Entry 2OPF (X-ray diffraction, 1.85 A resolution); this record covers chains C and A of the 3 polymer chains in the assembly.

Chain C:
Molecule: 12-nt DNA strand
Sequence (12 nucleotides; each row starts with the number of its first residue):
   422 CAGGAXGAAG CC
Modified positions: PED (pentane-3,4-diol-5-phosphate) at position 427

Chain A:
Molecule: Endonuclease VIII
Source organism: Escherichia coli
Notes: EC 3.2.2.-, 4.2.99.18
UniProt: P50465 (END8_ECOLI); residues 1-262 here correspond to UniProt positions 2-263 (UniProt number = residue number + 1)
Chain sequence (262 residues; numbered 1 to 262; the number before each row is that of its first residue):
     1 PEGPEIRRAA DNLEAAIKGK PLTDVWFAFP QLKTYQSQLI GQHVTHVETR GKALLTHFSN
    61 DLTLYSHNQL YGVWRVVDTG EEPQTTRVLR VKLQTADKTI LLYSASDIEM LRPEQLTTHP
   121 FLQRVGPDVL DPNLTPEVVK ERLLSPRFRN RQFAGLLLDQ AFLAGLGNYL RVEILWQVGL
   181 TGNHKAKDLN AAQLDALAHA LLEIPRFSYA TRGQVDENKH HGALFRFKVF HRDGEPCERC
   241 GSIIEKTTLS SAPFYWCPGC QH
Unresolved in the structure: 217-222
Differences from the reference sequence: engineered mutation Ala252 (Arg253 in P50465)
Metal / ion sites: Zn2+: Cys237, Cys240, Cys257, Cys260

Interface between chain C and chain A:
Contacting residue pairs (21):
  DA426(C) - Leu70(A)  base contact
  DA426(C) - Pro253(A)  phosphate contact
  PED_427(C) - Pro1(A)  covalent bond
  PED_427(C) - Glu2(A)  sugar contact
  PED_427(C) - Phe230(A)  base contact
  PED_427(C) - His231(A)  base contact
  DG428(C) - Glu2(A)  phosphate contact
  DG428(C) - Lys52(A)  salt bridge to the phosphate
  DG428(C) - His67(A)  phosphate contact
  DG428(C) - Gln69(A)  hydrogen bond to the base
  DG428(C) - Leu70(A)  base contact
  DG428(C) - Gly167(A)  phosphate contact
  DG428(C) - Asn168(A)  hydrogen bond to the phosphate
  DA429(C) - Lys52(A)  salt bridge to the phosphate
  DA429(C) - His67(A)  salt bridge to the phosphate
  DA429(C) - Gln69(A)  sugar contact
  DA429(C) - Phe121(A)  phosphate contact
  DA429(C) - Arg124(A)  sugar contact
  DA429(C) - Gln160(A)  hydrogen bond to the phosphate
  DA430(C) - Phe121(A)  phosphate contact
  DA430(C) - Arg124(A)  salt bridge to the phosphate
Also at the interface, not in a pair above, chain A (20 interface residues in all): Tyr65, Asp107, Leu158, Leu166, Tyr169, Tyr255

Summary:
The interface between chain C and chain A involves 5 residues on one side and 20 on the other; the contacts
include 1 covalent bond, 3 hydrogen bonds and 4 salt bridges. Polar contacts include DG428(C)-Gln69(A),
DG428(C)-Asn168(A) and DA429(C)-Gln160(A).
Here chain C is a 12-nt DNA strand and chain A is Endonuclease VIII (Escherichia coli). Entry 2OPF (Crystal
structure of the DNA repair enzyme endonuclease-VIII (Nei) from E. coli (R252A) in complex with ...) was
determined by X-ray diffraction.
